Entry 3KFU (X-ray diffraction, 3.00 A resolution); this record covers chains B and N of the 14 polymer chains in the assembly.

== Chain B ==
Name: Non-discriminating and archaeal-type aspartyl-tRNA synthetase
Organism: Thermus thermophilus
Reference sequence: Q5SIC2 (Q5SIC2_THET8); numbering as in UniProt (aligned over 1-422)
Chain sequence (422 residues; each row starts with the number of its first residue):
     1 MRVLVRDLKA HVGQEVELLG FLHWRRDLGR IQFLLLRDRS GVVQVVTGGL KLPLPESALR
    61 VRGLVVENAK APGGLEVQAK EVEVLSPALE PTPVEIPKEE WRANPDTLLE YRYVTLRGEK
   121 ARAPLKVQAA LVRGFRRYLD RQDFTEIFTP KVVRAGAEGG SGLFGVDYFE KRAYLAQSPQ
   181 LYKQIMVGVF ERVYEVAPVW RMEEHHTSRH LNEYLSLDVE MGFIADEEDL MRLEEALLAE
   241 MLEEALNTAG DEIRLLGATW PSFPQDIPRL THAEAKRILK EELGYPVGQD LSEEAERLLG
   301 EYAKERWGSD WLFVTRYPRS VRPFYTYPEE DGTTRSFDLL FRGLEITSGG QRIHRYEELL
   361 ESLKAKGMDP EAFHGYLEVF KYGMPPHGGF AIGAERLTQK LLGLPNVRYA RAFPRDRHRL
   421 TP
Unresolved in the structure: 151-179, 201-210, 416-422
Curated features (UniProtKB/Swiss-Prot):
  - region: Gln180 to Lys183 (Aspartate)
  - binding site (L-aspartate): Glu158, Arg201, Ser348, Arg352
  - binding site (ATP): Arg201 to Glu203, Arg209 to Leu211, Glu345, Gly393 to Arg396
  - site: Arg26 (Interaction with tRNA), Gln44 (Interaction with tRNA), Asn68 (Interaction with tRNA), Pro72 (Important for tRNA non-discrimination), Glu76 (Interaction with tRNA)
Reported in the primary citation:
  - binding site for tRNA-Asn: Trp24, Arg25, Arg26, Asp27, Gly29, Phe33, Gln44, Asn68, Lys70, Glu76, Glu95, Lys98, Arg102, Asn104, Thr107, Tyr111
  - binding site for tRNA-Asn (chain N): Trp24, Arg25, Arg26, Asp27, Gly29, Phe33, Gln44, Lys70, Glu76, Glu95, Lys98, Arg102, Asn104, Thr107, Tyr111

== Chain N ==
Molecule: tRNA-Asn
Organism: Thermus thermophilus
Sequence (76 nucleotides; each row starts with the number of its first residue):
     1 UCCGCGGUAG CUCAGCAGGU AGAGCAGCCG GCUGUUAACC GGUAGGUCGC AGGUUCGAGU
    61 CCUGCCCGCG GAGCCA
Unresolved in the structure: 16-17, 74-76
Modified residues: H2U (5,6-dihydrouridine-5'-monophosphate) at position 20; 5MU (5-methyluridine 5'-monophosphate) at position 54; PSU (pseudouridine-5'-monophosphate) at position 55

== Interface between chain B and chain N ==
Pairs across the interface (47; chain B residue first):
  Trp24(B) with A26(N), phosphate contact; A38(N), hydrogen bond to the phosphate
  Arg25(B) with G27(N), salt bridge to the phosphate; C28(N), salt bridge to the phosphate
  Arg26(B) with U35(N), hydrogen bond to the base; U36(N), hydrogen bond to the sugar; A38(N), salt bridge to the phosphate
  Asp27(B) with C32(N), base contact; A38(N), hydrogen bond to the base
  Leu28(B) with C32(N), base contact; U33(N), phosphate contact; U35(N), sugar contact; A38(N), base contact
  Gly29(B) with C32(N), base contact
  Arg30(B) with U33(N), phosphate contact
  Ile31(B) with U33(N), sugar contact; G34(N), base contact
  Phe33(B) with G34(N), base contact; U35(N), stacking on the base
  Gln44(B) with G34(N), base contact; U35(N), hydrogen bond to the base
  Leu54(B) with G27(N), phosphate contact
  Pro55(B) with G27(N), phosphate contact
  Asn68(B) with G34(N), base contact
  Lys70(B) with G34(N), sugar contact; U35(N), salt bridge to the phosphate; U36(N), hydrogen bond to the base
  Pro72(B) with U36(N), base contact
  Glu76(B) with G34(N), hydrogen bond to the base
  Pro91(B) with G27(N), sugar contact
  Pro93(B) with C11(N), sugar contact
  Glu95(B) with C25(N), hydrogen bond to the sugar; A26(N), sugar contact
  Lys98(B) with C25(N), hydrogen bond to the sugar; A37(N), phosphate contact
  Trp101(B) with A37(N), sugar contact
  Arg102(B) with G10(N), base contact; C11(N), hydrogen bond to the base; U12(N), sugar contact; G24(N), base contact; C25(N), hydrogen bond to the base
  Ala103(B) with U12(N), phosphate contact
  Asn104(B) with U12(N), hydrogen bond to the phosphate; C13(N), hydrogen bond to the phosphate
  Thr107(B) with U12(N), hydrogen bond to the phosphate
  Tyr111(B) with G10(N), hydrogen bond to the phosphate; C11(N), hydrogen bond to the phosphate
Also at the interface, not in a pair above, chain B (29 interface residues in all): Val46, Ala71, Asp106
Also at the interface, not in a pair above, chain N (18 interface residues in all): C39, G68

== In short ==
29 residues of chain B and 18 residues of chain N are in contact; the contacts include 16 hydrogen bonds, 4
salt bridges and 1 aromatic stacking contact. Among the polar pairs are Arg26(B)-U35(N), Asp27(B)-A38(N) and
Gln44(B)-U35(N). The paper reports a binding site for tRNA-Asn at Trp24(B), Arg25(B) and Arg26(B) among
others; a binding site for tRNA-Asn (chain N) at Trp24(B), Arg25(B) and Arg26(B) among others.
Chain B is Non-discriminating and archaeal-type aspartyl-tRNA synthetase and chain N is tRNA-Asn, both from
Thermus thermophilus; the structure, Crystal structure of the transamidosome, was determined by X-ray
diffraction.
